Entry 2GVU (X-ray diffraction, 2.00 A resolution); this record covers chain A.

# Chain A
Name: Phosphotriesterase
From: Loligo vulgaris
Notes: EC 3.1.8.2
UniProtKB: Q7SIG4 (DFPA_LOLVU); residue numbers follow UniProt; this construct covers 1-314
Sequence (314 residues; numbered 1 to 314; the number before each row is that of its first residue):
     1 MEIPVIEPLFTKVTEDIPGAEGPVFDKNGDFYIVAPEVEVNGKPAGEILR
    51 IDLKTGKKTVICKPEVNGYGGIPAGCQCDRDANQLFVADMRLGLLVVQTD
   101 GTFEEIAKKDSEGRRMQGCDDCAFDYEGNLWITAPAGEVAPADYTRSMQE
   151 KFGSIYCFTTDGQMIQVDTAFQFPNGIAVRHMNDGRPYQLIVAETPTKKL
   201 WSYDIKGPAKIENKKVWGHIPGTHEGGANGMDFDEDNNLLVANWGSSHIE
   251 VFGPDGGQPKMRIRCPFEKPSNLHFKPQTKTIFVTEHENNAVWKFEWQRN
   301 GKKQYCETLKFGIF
Disordered / not traced: 1-2
Disulfide bonds: C78-C306
Differences from the reference sequence: engineered mutation D120 (Asn in Q7SIG4), N229 (Asp in Q7SIG4)
Bound ions: Ca2+ site 1: E21, D120, N175, N229; Ca2+ site 2: D232, L273, H274
Curated features (UniProtKB/Swiss-Prot):
  - active site: H287 (Proton acceptor)
  - binding site (Ca(2+)): E21, N175, D232, L273, H274
  - mutagenesis: E21 (E21Q: 100% decrease in activity. Loss of calcium 1 binding), E37 (E37Q: 50% decrease in activity), Q77 (Q77F: 100% decrease in activity; Q77W: No effect on activity; Q77Y: 6% increase in activity), D121 (D121F: 100% decrease in activity), Y144 (Y144S: 8% increase in activity), R146 (R146S: 45% decrease in activity), M148 (M148A: 26% decrease in activity), F173 (F173A: 84% decrease in activity; F173L: 28% decrease in activity; F173S: 68% decrease in activity; F173V: 46% decrease in activity; F173W: 19% decrease in activity; F173Y: 53% decrease in activity), N175 (N175D: 98% decrease in activity), H181 (H181N: 20% decrease in activity), T195 (T195A: 60% decrease in activity; T195L: 11% decrease in activity; T195V: 3% decrease in activity), H219 (H219N: 3% increase in activity), 11 further mutagenesis entries in UniProt

# Summary
E21, D120, N175 and N229 coordinate Ca2+ site 1. D232, L273 and H274 coordinate Ca2+ site 2. From UniProt:
active-site residue H287, 5 Ca2+-binding residues and 23 mutagenesis sites.
Chain A is Phosphotriesterase (Loligo vulgaris); the structure, Crystal structure of diisopropyl
fluorophosphatase (DFPase), mutant D229N / N120D, was determined by X-ray diffraction (same publication as
2GVV, 2GVW and 2GVX).
